Entry 9Q94 (electron microscopy, 5.80 A resolution (low resolution: residue-level contacts below are approximate; hydrogen-bond / salt-bridge calls are withheld)); this record covers chains 6 and 5 of the 14 polymer chains in the assembly.

[Chain 6 (and 5)]
Name: Psp operon transcriptional activator
From: Escherichia coli K-12
Notes: chain 5 of this document is another copy of the same molecule, construct and numbering; everything in this record applies to it too
UniProt: P37344 (PSPF_ECOLI); residue numbers follow UniProt; this construct covers 1-275
Chain sequence (275 residues; numbered 1 to 275; the number before each row is that of its first residue):
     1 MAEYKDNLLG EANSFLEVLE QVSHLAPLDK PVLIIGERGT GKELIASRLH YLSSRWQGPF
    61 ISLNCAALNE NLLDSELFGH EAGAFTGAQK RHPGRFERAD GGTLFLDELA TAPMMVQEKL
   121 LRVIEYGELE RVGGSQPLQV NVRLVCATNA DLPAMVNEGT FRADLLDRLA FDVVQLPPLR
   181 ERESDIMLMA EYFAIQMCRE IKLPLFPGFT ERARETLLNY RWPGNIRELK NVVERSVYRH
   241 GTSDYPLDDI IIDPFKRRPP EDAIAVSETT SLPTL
Disordered / not traced: 1-2, 259-275 (chain 5: 1, 259-275)
Reported in the primary citation:
  - catalytic residues: N64, D107, E108, R162, R168 (citing earlier work)

[Interface between chain 6 and chain 5]
Pairs across the interface - 12 pairs, chain 6 then chain 5:
  A82(6) - G87(5)
  A82(6) - K90(5)
  A84(6) - T86(5)
  F85(6) - T86(5)
  M115(6) - A66(5)
  M115(6) - A67(5)
  M115(6) - L68(5)
  M115(6) - N69(5)
  G133(6) - H92(5)
  G134(6) - H92(5)
  G134(6) - P93(5)
  V173(6) - D253(5)
Other interface residues (no listed pair), chain 6 (11 interface residues in all): D74, M114, E118, F171
Other interface residues (no listed pair), chain 5 (12 interface residues in all): G94, R235

[In short]
11 residues of chain 6 and 12 residues of chain 5 are in contact. From the paper: catalytic residues N64(6),
D107(6) and E108(6) among others.
Chain 6 and chain 5 are both Psp operon transcriptional activator (Escherichia coli K-12); the structure,
CryoEM structure of bacterial transcription intermediate complex mediated by activator PspF containing nifH
promoter DNA containing ..., was determined by electron microscopy together with 9Q91, 9Q92, 9Q93, 9Q95, 9Q96,
9Q97 and 9Q98 from the same study.
